PDB entry 8U8E | electron microscopy, 3.33 A resolution | chains A and D of the 4 polymer chains in the assembly

[Chain A]
Name: Nuclear mRNA export factor
From: Saccharomyces cerevisiae
Reference sequence: A0A8H8UN65 (A0A8H8UN65_YEASX); numbering as in UniProt (aligned over 60-551)
Chain sequence (497 residues; each row starts with the number of its first residue):
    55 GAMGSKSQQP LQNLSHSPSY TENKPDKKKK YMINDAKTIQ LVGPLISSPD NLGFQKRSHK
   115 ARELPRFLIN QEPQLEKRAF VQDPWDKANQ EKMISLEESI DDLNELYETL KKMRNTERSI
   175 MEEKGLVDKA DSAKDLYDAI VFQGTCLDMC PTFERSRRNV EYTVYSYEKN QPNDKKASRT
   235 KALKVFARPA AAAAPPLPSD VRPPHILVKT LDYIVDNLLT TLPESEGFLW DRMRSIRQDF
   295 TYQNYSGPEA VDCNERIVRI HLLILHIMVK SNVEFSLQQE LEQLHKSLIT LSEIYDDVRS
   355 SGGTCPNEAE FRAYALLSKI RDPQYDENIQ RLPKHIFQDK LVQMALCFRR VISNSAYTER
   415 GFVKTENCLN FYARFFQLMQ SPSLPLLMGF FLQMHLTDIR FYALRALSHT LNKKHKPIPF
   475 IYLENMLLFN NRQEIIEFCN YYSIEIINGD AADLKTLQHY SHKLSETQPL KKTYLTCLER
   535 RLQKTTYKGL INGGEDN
Unresolved in the structure: 55-83, 548-551
Construct notes: expression tag (55-59)

[Chain D]
Name: RNA helicase
From: Saccharomyces cerevisiae
Notes: EC 3.6.4.13
Reference sequence: A0A7I9D9F6 (A0A7I9D9F6_YEASX); residue numbers follow UniProt; this construct covers 1-446
Chain sequence (446 residues; each row starts with the number of its first residue):
     1 MSHEGEEDLL EYSDNEQEIQ IDASKAAEAG ETGAATSATE GDNNNNTAAG DKKGSYVGIH
    61 STGFKDFLLK PELSRAIIDC GFEHPSEVQQ HTIPQSIHGT DVLCQAKSGL GKTAVFVLST
   121 LQQLXPVPGE VAVVVICNAR ELAYQIRNEY LRFSKYMPDV KTAVFYGGTP ISKDAELLKN
   181 KDTAPHIVVA TPGRLKALVR EKYIDLSHVK NFVIDECDKV LEELDMRRDV QEIFRATPRD
   241 KQVMMFSATL SQEIRPICRR FLQNPLEIFV DDEAKLTLHG LQQYYIKLEE REKNRKLAQL
   301 LDDLEFNQVI IFVKSTTRAN ELTKLLNASN FPAITVHGHM KQEERIARYK AFKDFEKRIC
   361 VSTDVFGRGI DIERINLAIN YDLTNEADQY LHRVGRAGRF GTKGLAISFV SSKEDEEVLA
   421 KIQERFDVKI AEFPEEGIDP STYLNN
Unresolved in the structure: 1-9, 16-62, 271-446
Construct notes: conflict A1AMM_125 (Asp in A0A7I9D9F6)
Modified residues: A1AMM (4-benzyl-L-phenylalanine) at position 125

[How chain A and chain D interact]
Contacting residue pairs (40; chain A residue first):
  R120(A) with E72(D), salt bridge; Y156(D), hydrogen bond (side chain-backbone)
  Q125(A) with R75(D), hydrogen bond
  D182(A) with K155(D), salt bridge; Y156(D), hydrogen bond
  S186(A) with K155(D)
  A187(A) with K155(D); P158(D), hydrophobic
  K188(A) with K155(D), hydrogen bond (backbone-backbone); Y156(D); P158(D)
  D189(A) with P158(D)
  L190(A) with P71(D); E72(D); R75(D); Y156(D), hydrophobic
  A193(A) with Y156(D)
  I194(A) with R75(D), hydrogen bond (backbone-side chain)
  P243(A) with F82(D), hydrophobic
  A244(A) with R152(D), hydrogen bond (backbone-side chain)
  A245(A) with Q145(D)
  A246(A) with N148(D)
  A247(A) with R152(D)
  R288(A) with H84(D), hydrogen bond
  R291(A) with H84(D)
  T295(A) with I78(D); G81(D); E83(D)
  Y296(A) with D79(D); C80(D); G81(D)
  N298(A) with I78(D)
  E336(A) with E87(D)
  Q337(A) with H84(D), hydrogen bond
  K340(A) with E83(D); H84(D); P85(D)
  E347(A) with K65(D), salt bridge
  N466(A) with S13(D)
  K467(A) with S13(D)
Other interface residues (no listed pair), chain A (30 interface residues in all): F240, Q292, H463, L465
Other interface residues (no listed pair), chain D (24 interface residues in all): N15, G63, E149, M157

[Summary]
30 residues of chain A face 24 of chain D across their interface; the contacts include 8 hydrogen bonds and 3
salt bridges. Among the polar pairs are R120(A)-E72(D), D182(A)-K155(D) and E347(A)-K65(D).
Chain A is Nuclear mRNA export factor and chain D is RNA helicase, both from Saccharomyces cerevisiae; the
structure, Cryo-EM structure of the TREX-2 complex in association with Sub2, was determined by electron
microscopy together with 8U8C and 8U8D from the same study.
